5IMK - chains B and A; structure by X-ray diffraction, 1.23 A resolution.

== Chain B ==
Name: Nanobody
Notes: antibody fragment or engineered binder
Amino-acid sequence (131 residues; numbered 0 to 130; the number before each row is that of its first residue; numbering starts at 0):
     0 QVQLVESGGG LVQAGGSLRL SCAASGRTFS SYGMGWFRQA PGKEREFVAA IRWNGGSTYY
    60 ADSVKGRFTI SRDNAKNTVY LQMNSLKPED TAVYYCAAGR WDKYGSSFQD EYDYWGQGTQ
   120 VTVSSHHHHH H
Not modelled in the structure: 125-130
Disulfides: Cys21-Cys95

== Chain A ==
Name: V-set and immunoglobulin domain-containing protein 4
Organism: Homo sapiens
UniProtKB: Q9Y279 (VSIG4_HUMAN); residues 0-213 here correspond to UniProt positions 19-232 (UniProt number = residue number + 19)
Amino-acid sequence (220 residues; each row starts with the number of its first residue; numbers below 1 keep their minus sign (His-6 is residue -6)):
    -6 HHHHHHGRPI LEVPESVTGP WKGDVNLPCT YDPLQGYTQV LVKWLVQRGS DPVTIFLRDS
    54 SGDHIQQAKY QGRLHVSHKV PGDVSLQLST LEMDDRSHYT CEVTWQTPDG NQVVRDKITE
   114 LRVQKLSVSK PTVTTGSGYG FTVPQGMRIS LQCQARGSPP ISYIWYKQQT NNQEPIKVAT
   174 LSTLLFKPAV IADSGSYFCT AKGQVGSEQH SDIVKFVVKD
Not modelled in the structure: -6 to 0, 119-213
Sequence notes: expression tag (-6 to -1)
Disulfides: Cys22-Cys94

== How chain B and chain A interact ==
Pairs across the interface (31; chain B residue first):
  Ser30(B) - His91(A)
  Ser30(B) - Ile111(A)
  Tyr31(B) - Glu8(A)
  Arg51(B) - Pro45(A)
  Trp52(B) - Gln40(A)
  Trp52(B) - Gly42(A)
  Trp52(B) - Ser43(A)
  Asn53(B) - Ser43(A)  hydrogen bond (side chain-backbone)
  Asn53(B) - Asp44(A)
  Arg99(B) - Val6(A)  hydrogen bond (side chain-backbone)
  Arg99(B) - Pro7(A)  hydrogen bond (side chain-backbone)
  Arg99(B) - Glu8(A)
  Arg99(B) - Lys110(A)
  Arg99(B) - Ile111(A)  hydrogen bond (backbone-backbone)
  Trp100(B) - Asp109(A)
  Trp100(B) - Ile111(A)
  Asp101(B) - Thr93(A)  hydrogen bond
  Asp101(B) - Asp109(A)  hydrogen bond (backbone-side chain)
  Asp101(B) - Ile111(A)
  Lys102(B) - Glu95(A)
  Lys102(B) - Asp109(A)  hydrogen bond (backbone-side chain)
  Tyr103(B) - Glu95(A)
  Tyr103(B) - Val107(A)  hydrophobic
  Tyr103(B) - Asp109(A)  hydrogen bond (backbone-side chain)
  Phe107(B) - Arg108(A)
  Asp109(B) - Arg1(A)
  Asp109(B) - Pro2(A)
  Glu110(B) - Pro2(A)
  Glu110(B) - Ile3(A)  hydrogen bond (side chain-backbone)
  Glu110(B) - Arg108(A)  salt bridge
  Tyr113(B) - Glu8(A)
Interface residues without a listed pair, chain B (15 interface residues in all): Gly104

== In short ==
Chain B and chain A form an interface of 15 and 19 residues respectively, with 9 hydrogen bonds and 1 salt
bridge. Polar pairs include Glu110(B)-Arg108(A), Asn53(B)-Ser43(A) and Arg99(B)-Val6(A).
Chain B is Nanobody and chain A is V-set and immunoglobulin domain-containing protein 4 (Homo sapiens); the
structure, Nanobody targeting human Vsig4 in Spacegroup C2, was determined by X-ray diffraction together with
5IML, 5IMM and 5IMO from the same study.
